6VTL - chains A and C of the 3 polymer chains in the assembly; structure by electron microscopy, 3.65 A resolution.

# Chain A (and C)
Name: Acid-sensing ion channel 1
Source organism: Gallus gallus
Notes: chain C of this document is another copy of the same molecule, construct and numbering; everything in this record applies to it too
Reference sequence: Q1XA76 (ASIC1_CHICK); numbering as in UniProt (aligned over 1-527)
Chain sequence (527 residues; numbered 1 to 527; the number before each row is that of its first residue):
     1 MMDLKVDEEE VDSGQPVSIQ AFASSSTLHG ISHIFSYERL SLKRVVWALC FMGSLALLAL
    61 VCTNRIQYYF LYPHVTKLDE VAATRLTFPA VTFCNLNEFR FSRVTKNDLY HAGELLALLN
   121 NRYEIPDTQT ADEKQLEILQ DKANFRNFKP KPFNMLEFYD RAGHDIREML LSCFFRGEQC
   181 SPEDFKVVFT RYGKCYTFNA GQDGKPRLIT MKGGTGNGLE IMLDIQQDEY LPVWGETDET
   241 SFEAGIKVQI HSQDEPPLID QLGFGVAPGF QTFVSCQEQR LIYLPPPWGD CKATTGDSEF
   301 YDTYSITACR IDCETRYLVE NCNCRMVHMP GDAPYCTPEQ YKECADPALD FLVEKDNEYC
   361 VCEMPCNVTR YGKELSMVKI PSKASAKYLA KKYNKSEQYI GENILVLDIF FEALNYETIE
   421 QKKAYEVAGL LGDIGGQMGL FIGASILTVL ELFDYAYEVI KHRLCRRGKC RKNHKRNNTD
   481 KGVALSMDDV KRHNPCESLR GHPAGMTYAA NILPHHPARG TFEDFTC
Unresolved in the structure: 1-16, 463-527
UniProt features mapped onto this chain:
  - motif: Gly443 to Ser445 (GAS motif)
  - site: Glu80 (Involved in channel desensitization), Asp356 (Involved in proton-dependent gating)
  - glycosylation (N-linked (GlcNAc...) asparagine): Asn367, Asn394
  - mutagenesis: Met1 to Ser25 (Impairs channel activity; when associated with missing 464-L--C-527), Met1 to Ser13 (No effect on channel activity; when associated with missing 464-L--C-527), Glu80 (E80A: Strongly increases speed of desensitization), Asp346 (D346N: Loss of pH-gated channel activity), Asp350 (D350N: Loss of pH-gated channel activity), Leu464 to Cys527 (No effect on channel activity; when associated with missing 1-M--S-13. Impairs channel activity; when associated with missing 1-M--S-25)
Disulfide bonds: Cys94-Cys195, Cys173-Cys180, Cys291-Cys366, Cys309-Cys362, Cys313-Cys360, Cys322-Cys344, Cys324-Cys336
Covalently attached groups: N-acetylglucosamine (NAG) linked to Asn367, Asn394
From the paper describing this entry:
  - conformationally variable residues (order/disorder transition): Val17 to Leu40

# How chain A and chain C interact
Pairs across the interface - 99 pairs, chain A then chain C:
  His29(A) - Thr27(C)
  His29(A) - Ser445(C)  hydrogen bond
  His29(A) - Leu447(C)
  His29(A) - Thr448(C)
  Gly30(A) - Leu447(C)
  His33(A) - Glu451(C)  salt bridge
  Lys43(A) - Asp454(C)  salt bridge
  Trp47(A) - Leu447(C)
  Trp47(A) - Leu450(C)  hydrophobic
  Trp47(A) - Glu451(C)
  Trp47(A) - Asp454(C)  hydrogen bond
  Cys50(A) - Leu447(C)
  Cys50(A) - Leu450(C)  hydrophobic
  Phe51(A) - Leu447(C)  hydrophobic
  Ser54(A) - Ile446(C)
  Val61(A) - Ala428(C)  hydrophobic
  Val61(A) - Leu431(C)  hydrophobic
  Asn64(A) - Ala428(C)
  Arg65(A) - Glu426(C)  salt bridge
  Arg65(A) - Ala428(C)
  Pro73(A) - Lys422(C)
  His74(A) - Lys77(C)
  His74(A) - Leu78(C)
  Val75(A) - Val75(C)  hydrophobic
  Val75(A) - Thr76(C)
  Thr76(A) - Thr76(C)  hydrogen bond (backbone-backbone)
  Thr76(A) - Leu78(C)
  Leu96(A) - Val378(C)  hydrophobic
  Gln129(A) - Lys391(C)
  Thr130(A) - Lys387(C)
  Thr130(A) - Tyr388(C)
  Thr130(A) - Lys391(C)
  Tyr192(A) - Thr215(C)
  Gln227(A) - Lys379(C)
  Gln227(A) - Pro381(C)
  Gln227(A) - Ser382(C)
  Gln227(A) - Lys383(C)
  Tyr230(A) - Ser382(C)
  Tyr230(A) - Ala384(C)  hydrophobic
  Leu231(A) - Ala384(C)
  Pro232(A) - Ala384(C)
  Val233(A) - Ala384(C)  hydrogen bond (backbone-backbone)
  Val233(A) - Tyr388(C)
  Glu236(A) - Tyr388(C)
  Phe242(A) - Ile380(C)  hydrophobic
  Phe242(A) - Pro381(C)
  Phe242(A) - Ser382(C)  hydrogen bond (backbone-backbone)
  Phe242(A) - Ser385(C)  hydrogen bond (backbone-side chain)
  Phe242(A) - Tyr388(C)  hydrophobic
  Phe242(A) - Leu389(C)  hydrophobic
  Glu243(A) - Gln271(C)
  Glu243(A) - Phe273(C)
  Glu243(A) - Val378(C)
  Glu243(A) - Lys379(C)
  Ala244(A) - Val378(C)
  Ala244(A) - Lys379(C)  hydrogen bond (backbone-backbone)
  Ala244(A) - Ser382(C)
  Gly245(A) - Val378(C)
  Lys247(A) - Phe273(C)
  Asp260(A) - Gly214(C)
  Asp260(A) - Thr215(C)
  Gln261(A) - Gly214(C)
  Gln261(A) - Glu412(C)
  Leu262(A) - Glu412(C)
  Phe264(A) - Glu374(C)
  Phe264(A) - Ser376(C)
  Gly265(A) - Ser376(C)
  Gly265(A) - Met377(C)
  Val266(A) - Met377(C)
  Ala267(A) - Phe270(C)  hydrophobic
  Ala267(A) - Met377(C)  hydrogen bond (backbone-backbone)
  Pro268(A) - Lys379(C)
  Phe270(A) - Phe270(C)  hydrophobic
  Tyr283(A) - Glu80(C)  hydrogen bond
  Lys373(A) - Glu374(C)
  Leu375(A) - Glu374(C)
  Leu375(A) - Leu375(C)
  Met377(A) - Met377(C)  hydrophobic
  Glu402(A) - Lys383(C)  salt bridge
  Gln421(A) - Leu78(C)  hydrogen bond (side chain-backbone)
  Gly432(A) - Gly432(C)
  Asp433(A) - Gly429(C)
  Asp433(A) - Gly432(C)
  Asp433(A) - Asp433(C)
  Gly436(A) - Leu431(C)
  Gly436(A) - Gly432(C)
  Gly436(A) - Gly435(C)
  Gly436(A) - Gly436(C)  hydrogen bond (backbone-backbone)
  Gln437(A) - Ala428(C)
  Gln437(A) - Leu431(C)
  Gly439(A) - Ala444(C)
  Gly439(A) - Ser445(C)
  Leu440(A) - Ile434(C)  hydrophobic
  Leu440(A) - Gly435(C)
  Leu440(A) - Ser445(C)
  Leu440(A) - Ile446(C)  hydrogen bond (backbone-backbone)
  Phe441(A) - Leu431(C)  hydrophobic
  Phe441(A) - Ile446(C)
  Phe441(A) - Leu447(C)
Also at the interface, not in a pair above, chain A (61 interface residues in all): Leu78, Trp234, Gly235, Ser241, Ile246, Val353, Glu354, Ile419, Ile442
Also at the interface, not in a pair above, chain C (50 interface residues in all): Asp79, Met211, Phe410, Gly443

# Overview
61 residues of chain A and 50 residues of chain C are in contact, with 12 hydrogen bonds and 4 salt bridges.
Among the polar pairs are His33(A)-Glu451(C), Lys43(A)-Asp454(C) and Arg65(A)-Glu426(C). N-acetylglucosamine
is covalently linked to Asn367(A) and Asn394(A). From UniProt: 18 mutagenesis sites on chain A. From the
paper: conformational variability at Val17(A).
Chain A and chain C are both Acid-sensing ion channel 1 (Gallus gallus); the structure, Structure of an
acid-sensing ion channel solubilized by styrene maleic acid and in a resting state ..., was determined by
electron microscopy together with 6VTK from the same study.
